6YHJ - chains H and I of the 3 polymer chains in the assembly; structure by X-ray diffraction, 1.44 A resolution.

Chain H:
Protein: Prothrombin
Organism: Homo sapiens
Notes: EC 3.4.21.5
Reference sequence: P00734 (THRB_HUMAN); the construct lacks a stretch of the UniProt sequence and is renumbered around it, so the offset changes along the chain: 16-36 = UniProt 364-384; 37-60 = UniProt 386-409; 61-77 = UniProt 419-435; 78-97 = UniProt 437-456; 7 more segments
Sequence (259 residues; numbered 16 to 247 plus 29 insertion-coded residues; 2 numbers in that range are skipped by the numbering (no residue carries them; nothing is unmodelled there); the number before each row is that of its first residue; a row labelled like 60A-60I holds insertion residues (60A, then the next letters in order)):
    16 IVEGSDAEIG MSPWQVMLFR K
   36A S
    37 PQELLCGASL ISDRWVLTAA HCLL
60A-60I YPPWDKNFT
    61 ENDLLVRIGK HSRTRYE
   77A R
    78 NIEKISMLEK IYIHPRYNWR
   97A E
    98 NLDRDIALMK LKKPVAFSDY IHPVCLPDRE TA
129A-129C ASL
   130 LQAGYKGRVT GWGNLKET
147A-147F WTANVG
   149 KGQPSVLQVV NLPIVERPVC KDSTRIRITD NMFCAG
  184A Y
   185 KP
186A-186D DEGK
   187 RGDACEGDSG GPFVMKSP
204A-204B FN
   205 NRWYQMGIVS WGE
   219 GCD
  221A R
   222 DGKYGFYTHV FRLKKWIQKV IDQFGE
Disordered / not traced: 147B-147F, 247
Cystine bridges: Cys-42/Cys-58, Cys-168/Cys-182, Cys-191/Cys-220
Covalently attached groups: N-acetylglucosamine (NAG) linked to Asn-60G
Ion coordination: Na+ site 1: Lys-169, Thr-172, Phe-204A; Na+ site 2: Arg-221A, Lys-224
Small-molecule neighbours:
  - OQZ ((2S)-1-[(2R)-2-azanyl-3-phenyl-propanoyl]-N-[(5-chloranylthiophen-2-yl)methyl]pyrrolidine-2-carboxamide), molecule 1: Ile-47, Ser-48, Leu-123, Pro-124, Val-231, Phe-232, Lys-235, Ile-238, Gln-239, Ile-242
  - OQZ, molecule 2: His-57, Tyr-60A, Trp-60D, Glu-97A, Asn-98, Leu-99, Ile-174, Asp-189, Ala-190, Cys-191, Glu-192, Ser-195, Val-213, Ser-214, Trp-215, Gly-216, Glu-217, Gly-219, Cys-220, Gly-226, Phe-227
Swiss-Prot annotation at these positions:
  - region: Ala-183 to Val-200 (High affinity receptor-binding region which is also known as the TP508 peptide)
  - active site (Charge relay system): His-57, Asp-102, Ser-195
  - glycosylation: Asn-60G (N-linked (GlcNAc...) (complex) asparagine)

Chain I:
Protein: Hirudin variant-2
Reference sequence: P09945 (HIRV2_HIRME); residues 517-528 here correspond to UniProt positions 61-72 (UniProt number = residue number - 456)
Sequence (12 residues; each row starts with the number of its first residue):
   517 GDFEEIPEEY LQ
Disordered / not traced: 517
Modified / non-standard residues: Tyr-526 (O-sulfo-L-tyrosine; TYS)
Swiss-Prot annotation at these positions:
  - region: Asp-518 to Gln-528 (Interaction with fibrinogen-binding exosite of thrombin)
  - modified residue: Tyr-526 (Sulfotyrosine)

Interface between chain H and chain I:
Residue-residue contacts (23; chain H residue first):
  Phe-34(H) / Phe-519(I)  hydrophobic
  Lys-36(H) / Leu-527(I)
  Gln-38(H) / Phe-519(I)
  Gln-38(H) / Glu-521(I)
  Gln-38(H) / Ile-522(I)
  Gln-38(H) / Leu-527(I)
  Leu-40(H) / Phe-519(I)
  Leu-65(H) / Ile-522(I)  hydrophobic
  Leu-65(H) / Tyr-526(I)
  Arg-67(H) / Ile-522(I)
  Arg-73(H) / Phe-519(I)
  Thr-74(H) / Asp-518(I)
  Thr-74(H) / Phe-519(I)
  Thr-74(H) / Glu-520(I)  hydrogen bond (backbone-backbone)
  Arg-75(H) / Glu-520(I)  salt bridge
  Tyr-76(H) / Glu-520(I)  hydrogen bond (backbone-side chain)
  Tyr-76(H) / Glu-521(I)
  Tyr-76(H) / Pro-523(I)
  Tyr-76(H) / Tyr-526(I)
  Glu-80(H) / Tyr-526(I)
  Lys-81(H) / Tyr-526(I)
  Ile-82(H) / Tyr-526(I)
  Met-84(H) / Tyr-526(I)
Also at the interface, not in a pair above, chain H (16 interface residues in all): Met-32, Glu-39

In short:
16 residues of chain H and 8 residues of chain I are in contact; the contacts include 2 hydrogen bonds and 1
salt bridge. Polar contacts include Arg-75(H)/Glu-520(I), Tyr-76(H)/Glu-520(I) and Thr-74(H)/Glu-520(I).
Ligands of chain H: compound OQZ. Covalently linked N-acetylglucosamine: at Asn-60G(H).
Chain H is Prothrombin (Homo sapiens) and chain I is Hirudin variant-2; the structure, Thrombin in complex
with D-Phe-Pro-2-chlorothiophen derivative (16e), was determined by X-ray diffraction.
